3PLA - chains B and H of the 10 polymer chains in the assembly; structure by X-ray diffraction, 3.15 A resolution.

Chain B:
Protein: Pre mRNA splicing protein
Source organism: Sulfolobus solfataricus
UniProtKB: Q97ZH3 (Q97ZH3_SULSO); residue numbers follow UniProt; this construct covers 1-380
Amino-acid sequence (388 residues; each row starts with the number of its first residue):
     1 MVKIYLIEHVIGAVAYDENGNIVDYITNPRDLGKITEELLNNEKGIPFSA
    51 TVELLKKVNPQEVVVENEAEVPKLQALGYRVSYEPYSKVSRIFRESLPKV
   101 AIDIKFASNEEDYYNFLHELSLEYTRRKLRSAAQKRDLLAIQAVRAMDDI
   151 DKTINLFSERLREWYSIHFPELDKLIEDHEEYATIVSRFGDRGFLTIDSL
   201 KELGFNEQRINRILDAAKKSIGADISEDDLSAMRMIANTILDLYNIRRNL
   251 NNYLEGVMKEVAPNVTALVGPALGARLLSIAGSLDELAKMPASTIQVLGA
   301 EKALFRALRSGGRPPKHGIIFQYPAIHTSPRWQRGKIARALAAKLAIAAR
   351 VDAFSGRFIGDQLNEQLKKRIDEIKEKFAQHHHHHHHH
Unresolved in the structure: 1-2, 378-388
Sequence notes: engineered mutation Val2 (Met in Q97ZH3); expression tag (381-388)

Chain H:
Molecule: C/D guide RNA
Sequence (40 nucleotides; row label = number of the first residue in the row):
     1 GGGAGUCUUGUGAUGAAACACUCAUGGUCUGAAGACUCCC
Unresolved in the structure: 1-8

Chain B / chain H interface:
Residue-residue contacts - 22 pairs, chain B then chain H:
  Arg145(B) with C23(H), phosphate contact; A24(H), salt bridge to the phosphate
  Glu286(B) with G26(H), phosphate contact
  Pro291(B) with C29(H), phosphate contact
  Ser293(B) with C29(H), hydrogen bond to the phosphate; U30(H), phosphate contact; G31(H), base contact
  Thr294(B) with U28(H), hydrogen bond to the sugar; C29(H), hydrogen bond to the phosphate
  Gln296(B) with C29(H), hydrogen bond to the base
  Val297(B) with U28(H), base contact
  Glu301(B) with U28(H), hydrogen bond to the base
  Leu304(B) with U28(H), sugar contact; C29(H), sugar contact
  Phe305(B) with G27(H), base contact; U28(H), sugar contact
  Leu308(B) with U28(H), sugar contact; C29(H), sugar contact
  Pro314(B) with C29(H), base contact
  Arg339(B) with C29(H), base contact; U30(H), base contact
  Lys377(B) with G34(H), sugar contact
Also at the interface, not in a pair above, chain B (15 interface residues in all): Leu298
Also at the interface, not in a pair above, chain H (10 interface residues in all): A35

Summary:
Chain B and chain H form an interface of 15 and 10 residues respectively; the contacts include 5 hydrogen
bonds and 1 salt bridge. Polar contacts include Gln296(B)-C29(H), Glu301(B)-U28(H) and Thr294(B)-U28(H).
Chain B is Pre mRNA splicing protein (Sulfolobus solfataricus) and chain H is C/D guide RNA; the structure,
Crystal structure of a catalytically active substrate-bound box C/D RNP from Sulfolobus solfataricus, was
determined by X-ray diffraction.
